Entry 7L0X (electron microscopy, 2.51 A resolution); this record covers chains A and F of the 60 polymer chains in the assembly.

Chain A (and F):
Name: VP2
Source organism: Human bocavirus 2
Notes: chain F of this document is another copy of the same molecule, construct and numbering; everything in this record applies to it too
UniProtKB: B9UYL6 (B9UYL6_HBOC2); residues 23-538 here = UniProt positions 23-538
Sequence (516 residues; row label = number of the first residue in the row):
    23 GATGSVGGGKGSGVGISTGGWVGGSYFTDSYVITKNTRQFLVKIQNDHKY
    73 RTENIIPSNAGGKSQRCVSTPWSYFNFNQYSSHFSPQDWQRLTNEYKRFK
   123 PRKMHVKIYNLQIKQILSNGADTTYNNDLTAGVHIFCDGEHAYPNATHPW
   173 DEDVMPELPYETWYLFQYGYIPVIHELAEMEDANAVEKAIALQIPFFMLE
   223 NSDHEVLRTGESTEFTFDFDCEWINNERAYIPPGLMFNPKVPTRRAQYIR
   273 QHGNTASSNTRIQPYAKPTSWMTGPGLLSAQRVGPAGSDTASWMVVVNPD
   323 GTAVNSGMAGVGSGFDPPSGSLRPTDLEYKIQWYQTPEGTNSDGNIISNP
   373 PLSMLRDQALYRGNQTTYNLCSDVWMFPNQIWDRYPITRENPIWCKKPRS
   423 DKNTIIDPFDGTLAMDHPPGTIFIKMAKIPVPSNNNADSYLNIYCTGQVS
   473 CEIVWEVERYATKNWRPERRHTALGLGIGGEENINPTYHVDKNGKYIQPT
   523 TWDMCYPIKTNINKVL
From the paper describing this entry:
  - conformationally variable residues (loop rearrangement, side-chain flip): Ala-24 to Gly-29, Lys-129, Phe-239, Lys-262, Tyr-462
  - post-translational modification sites: His-70, Cys-89, His-127, Cys-159, Cys-243, Cys-393, Cys-417, His-493
  - contacts within the chain: His-156/His-226

Interface between chain A and chain F:
Pairs across the interface (71; chain A residue first):
  Asp-51(A) / Asp-51(F)
  Ser-107(A) / Trp-487(F)
  Pro-108(A) / Trp-487(F)
  Pro-108(A) / Pro-489(F)
  Gln-109(A) / Thr-484(F)
  Gln-109(A) / Asn-486(F)
  Gln-109(A) / Trp-487(F)  hydrogen bond (backbone-backbone)
  Gln-109(A) / Arg-488(F)  hydrogen bond (side chain-backbone)
  Gln-109(A) / Glu-490(F)
  Gln-109(A) / Arg-492(F)
  Gln-112(A) / Pro-489(F)
  Gln-112(A) / Glu-490(F)  hydrogen bond (side chain-backbone)
  Gln-112(A) / Arg-492(F)
  Arg-113(A) / Tyr-482(F)  hydrogen bond (side chain-backbone)
  Asn-116(A) / Arg-492(F)
  Glu-117(A) / Glu-117(F)
  Glu-117(A) / Tyr-482(F)
  Glu-179(A) / Trp-487(F)
  Pro-181(A) / Trp-487(F)
  Arg-481(A) / Arg-481(F)
  Tyr-482(A) / Arg-113(F)  hydrogen bond (backbone-side chain)
  Tyr-482(A) / Glu-117(F)
  Thr-484(A) / Gln-109(F)
  Asn-486(A) / Gln-109(F)
  Trp-487(A) / Ser-107(F)
  Trp-487(A) / Pro-108(F)
  Trp-487(A) / Gln-109(F)  hydrogen bond (backbone-backbone)
  Trp-487(A) / Glu-179(F)
  Trp-487(A) / Pro-181(F)
  Trp-487(A) / Tyr-510(F)
  Trp-487(A) / Tyr-518(F)  hydrogen bond
  Arg-488(A) / Gln-109(F)  hydrogen bond (backbone-side chain)
  Arg-488(A) / Leu-498(F)
  Arg-488(A) / Pro-508(F)
  Arg-488(A) / Thr-509(F)  hydrogen bond (side chain-backbone)
  Arg-488(A) / Tyr-510(F)
  Arg-488(A) / His-511(F)
  Pro-489(A) / Pro-108(F)
  Pro-489(A) / Gln-112(F)
  Pro-489(A) / Ala-495(F)
  Pro-489(A) / Tyr-510(F)
  Pro-489(A) / Tyr-528(F)
  Glu-490(A) / Gln-109(F)
  Glu-490(A) / Gln-112(F)  hydrogen bond (backbone-side chain)
  Glu-490(A) / Thr-494(F)
  Glu-490(A) / Ala-495(F)  hydrogen bond (backbone-backbone)
  Arg-491(A) / Thr-494(F)
  Arg-491(A) / Ala-495(F)
  Arg-491(A) / Leu-496(F)
  Arg-492(A) / Gln-109(F)
  Arg-492(A) / Gln-112(F)
  Arg-492(A) / Asn-116(F)
  Arg-492(A) / His-493(F)
  Arg-492(A) / Thr-494(F)  hydrogen bond (backbone-side chain)
  His-493(A) / Arg-492(F)
  Thr-494(A) / Glu-490(F)
  Thr-494(A) / Arg-491(F)
  Thr-494(A) / Arg-492(F)  hydrogen bond (side chain-backbone)
  Ala-495(A) / Pro-489(F)
  Ala-495(A) / Glu-490(F)  hydrogen bond (backbone-backbone)
  Ala-495(A) / Arg-491(F)
  Leu-496(A) / Arg-491(F)
  Leu-498(A) / Arg-488(F)
  Pro-508(A) / Arg-488(F)
  Thr-509(A) / Arg-488(F)  hydrogen bond (backbone-side chain)
  Tyr-510(A) / Trp-487(F)
  Tyr-510(A) / Arg-488(F)
  Tyr-510(A) / Pro-489(F)
  His-511(A) / Arg-488(F)
  Tyr-518(A) / Trp-487(F)  hydrogen bond
  Tyr-528(A) / Pro-489(F)
Interface residues without a listed pair, chain A (36 interface residues in all): Gly-46, Leu-180, Arg-411, Ala-483, Lys-485
Interface residues without a listed pair, chain F (36 interface residues in all): Gly-46, Leu-180, Arg-411, Ala-483, Lys-485

Summary:
The chain A/chain F interface involves 36 residues from each chain; the contacts include 16 hydrogen bonds.
Polar contacts include Gln-109(A)/Arg-488(F), Gln-112(A)/Glu-490(F) and Arg-113(A)/Tyr-482(F). From the paper:
modification sites His-70(A), Cys-89(A) and His-127(A) among others; conformational variability at Ala-24(A),
Lys-129(A) and Phe-239(A) among others.
Chain A and chain F are both VP2 (Human bocavirus 2); the structure, Human Bocavirus 2 (pH 2.6), was
determined by electron microscopy, deposited together with 7L0U, 7L0V, 7L0W and 7L0Y.
